7MSZ - chains a and l of the 55 polymer chains in the assembly; structure by electron microscopy, 3.10 A resolution.

Chain a:
Molecule: 16S rRNA
Organism: Mycobacterium tuberculosis H37Rv
Sequence (1537 nucleotides; numbered 1 to 1537; the number before each row is that of its first residue):
     1 UUUUGUUUGG AGAGUUUGAU CCUGGCUCAG GACGAACGCU GGCGGCGUGC UUAACACAUG
    61 CAAGUCGAAC GGAAAGGUCU CUUCGGAGAU ACUCGAGUGG CGAACGGGUG AGUAACACGU
   121 GGGUGAUCUG CCCUGCACUU CGGGAUAAGC CUGGGAAACU GGGUCUAAUA CCGGAUAGGA
   181 CCACGGGAUG CAUGUCUUGU GGUGGAAAGC GCUUUAGCGG UGUGGGAUGA GCCCGCGGCC
   241 UAUCAGCUUG UUGGUGGGGU GACGGCCUAC CAAGGCGACG ACGGGUAGCC GGCCUGAGAG
   301 GGUGUCCGGC CACACUGGGA CUGAGAUACG GCCCAGACUC CUACGGGAGG CAGCAGUGGG
   361 GAAUAUUGCA CAAUGGGCGC AAGCCUGAUG CAGCGACGCC GCGUGGGGGA UGACGGCCUU
   421 CGGGUUGUAA ACCUCUUUCA CCAUCGACGA AGGUCCGGGU UCUCUCGGAU UGACGGUAGG
   481 UGGAGAAGAA GCACCGGCCA ACUACGUGCC AGCAGCCXCG GUAAUACGUA GGGUGCGAGC
   541 GUUGUCCGGA AUUACUGGGC GUAAAGAGCU CGUAGGUGGU UUGUCGCGUU GUUCGUGAAA
   601 UCUCACGGCU UAACUGUGAG CGUGCGGGCG AUACGGGCAG ACUAGAGUAC UGCAGGGGAG
   661 ACUGGAAUUC CUGGUGUAGC GGUGGAAUGC GCAGAUAUCA GGAGGAACAC CGGUGGCGAA
   721 GGCGGGUCUC UGGGCAGUAA CUGACGCUGA GGAGCGAAAG CGUGGGGAGC GAACAGGAUU
   781 AGAUACCCUG GUAGUCCACG CCGUAAACGG UGGGUACUAG GUGUGGGUUU CCUUCCUUGG
   841 GAUCCGUGCC GUAGCUAACG CAUUAAGUAC CCCGCCUGGG GAGUACGGCC GCAAGGCUAA
   901 AACUCAAAGG AAUUGACGGG GGCCCGCACA AGCGGCGGAG CAUGUGGAUU AAUUCGAUGX
   961 AACGCGAAGA ACCUUACCUG GGUUUGACAU GCACAGGACG CGUCUAGAGA UAGGCGUUCC
  1021 CUUGUGGCCU GUGUGCAGGU GGUGCAUGGC UGUCGUCAGC UCGUGUCGUG AGAUGUUGGG
  1081 UUAAGUCCCG CAACGAGCGC AACCCUUGUC UCAUGUUGCC AGCACGUAAU GGUGGGGACU
  1141 CGUGAGAGAC UGCCGGGGUC AACUCGGAGG AAGGUGGGGA UGACGUCAAG UCAUCAUGCC
  1201 CCUUAUGUCC AGGGCUUCAC ACAUGCUACA AUGGCCGGUA CAAAGGGCUG CGAUGCCGCG
  1261 AGGUUAAGCG AAUCCUUAAA AGCCGGUCUC AGUUCGGAUC GGGGUCUGCA ACUCGACCCC
  1321 GUGAAGUCGG AGUCGCUAGU AAUCGCAGAU CAGCAACGCU GCGGUGAAUA CGUUCCCGGG
  1381 CCUUGUACAC ACCGCCCGUC ACGUCAUGAA AGUCGGUAAC ACCCGAAGCC AGUGGCCUAA
  1441 CCCUCGGGAG GGAGCUGUCG AAGGUGGGAU CGGCGAUUGG GACGAAGUCG UAACAAGGUA
  1501 GCCGUACCGG AAGGUGCGGC UGGAUCACCU CCUUUCU
Unresolved in the structure: 1-7, 1527-1537
Modified positions: G7M (N7-methyl-guanosine-5'-monophosphate) at position 518, 2MG (2N-methylguanosine-5'-monophosphate) at position 959, 5MC (5-methylcytidine-5'-monophosphate) at position 960, 4OC (4n,o2'-methylcytidine-5'-monophosphate) at position 1395, UR3 (3-methyluridine-5'-monophoshate) at position 1491, MA6 (6N-dimethyladenosine-5'-monophoshate) at position 1511, MA6 (6N-dimethyladenosine-5'-monophoshate) at position 1512
Ion coordination: Mg2+ site 1 near G24 (its only coordinating residue here); Mg2+ site 2: U51, G110; Mg2+ site 3 near A56 (its only coordinating residue here); Mg2+ site 4 near G95 (its only coordinating residue here); Mg2+ site 5 near A104 (its only coordinating residue here); Mg2+ site 6 near C105 (its only coordinating residue here); Mg2+ site 7: A111, G112, G288; Mg2+ site 8 near A167 (its only coordinating residue here); Mg2+ site 9 near G205 (its only coordinating residue here); Mg2+ site 10 near G250 (its only coordinating residue here); Mg2+ site 11: G298, G549; Mg2+ site 12 near C306 (its only coordinating residue here); 52 more Mg2+ sites not listed

Chain l:
Name: 30S ribosomal protein S12
Organism: Mycobacterium tuberculosis (strain ATCC 25618 / H37Rv)
UniProtKB: P9WH63 (RS12_MYCTU); numbering as in UniProt (aligned over 1-124)
Sequence (124 residues; row label = number of the first residue in the row):
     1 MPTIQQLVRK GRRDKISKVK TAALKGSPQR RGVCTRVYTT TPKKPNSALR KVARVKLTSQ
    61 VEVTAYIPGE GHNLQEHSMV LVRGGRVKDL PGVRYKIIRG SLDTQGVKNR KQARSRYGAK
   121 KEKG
Unresolved in the structure: 1, 124
UniProt features mapped onto this chain:
  - natural variant: Lys43 (K43R: In strain: 9106, 9181 and 4 more; K43T: In strain: TCVGH25), Lys88 (K88Q: In strain: F05; K88R: In strain: C37; K88T: In strain: F18)

Chain a / chain l interface:
Residue-residue contacts - 112 pairs, chain a then chain l:
  A36(a) - Gln29(l)  hydrogen bond to the sugar
  C37(a) - Leu81(l)  sugar contact
  C37(a) - Ile98(l)  sugar contact
  G38(a) - Gly100(l)  sugar contact
  G38(a) - Arg114(l)  sugar contact
  G38(a) - Ser115(l)  hydrogen bond to the sugar
  G38(a) - Gly118(l)  sugar contact
  C39(a) - Arg114(l)  hydrogen bond to the sugar
  C39(a) - Ala119(l)  sugar contact
  C39(a) - Lys120(l)  salt bridge to the phosphate
  C39(a) - Lys121(l)  phosphate contact
  U40(a) - Lys120(l)  salt bridge to the phosphate
  U40(a) - Lys121(l)  hydrogen bond to the phosphate
  C240(a) - Arg13(l)  phosphate contact
  U241(a) - Arg13(l)  salt bridge to the phosphate
  G361(a) - Arg31(l)  salt bridge to the phosphate
  G361(a) - Thr58(l)  phosphate contact
  A362(a) - Ser27(l)  base contact
  A362(a) - Pro28(l)  base contact
  A362(a) - Gln29(l)  base contact
  A362(a) - Arg30(l)  phosphate contact
  A362(a) - Arg31(l)  salt bridge to the phosphate
  A362(a) - Thr58(l)  hydrogen bond to the phosphate
  A362(a) - Leu81(l)  sugar contact
  G491(a) - Lys121(l)  phosphate contact
  C492(a) - Arg114(l)  salt bridge to the phosphate
  C492(a) - Ser115(l)  phosphate contact
  C492(a) - Lys121(l)  salt bridge to the phosphate
  A493(a) - Ala113(l)  phosphate contact
  A493(a) - Arg114(l)  hydrogen bond to the phosphate
  A493(a) - Ser115(l)  hydrogen bond to the phosphate
  C494(a) - Ala113(l)  phosphate contact
  C494(a) - Arg116(l)  salt bridge to the phosphate
  C509(a) - Ser47(l)  hydrogen bond to the sugar
  C510(a) - Ser47(l)  hydrogen bond to the phosphate
  A511(a) - Ala48(l)  phosphate contact
  A511(a) - Leu49(l)  hydrogen bond to the phosphate
  A511(a) - Lys51(l)  phosphate contact
  G512(a) - Asn46(l)  base contact
  G512(a) - Arg50(l)  hydrogen bond to the base
  G512(a) - Lys51(l)  salt bridge to the phosphate
  G512(a) - Gly69(l)  sugar contact
  G512(a) - Glu70(l)  phosphate contact
  G512(a) - Gly71(l)  phosphate contact
  C513(a) - Asn46(l)  hydrogen bond to the base
  C513(a) - Arg50(l)  base contact
  C513(a) - Tyr66(l)  hydrogen bond to the phosphate
  C513(a) - Pro68(l)  phosphate contact
  C513(a) - Gly69(l)  hydrogen bond to the phosphate
  C513(a) - Asp89(l)  base contact
  C513(a) - Tyr117(l)  sugar contact
  A514(a) - Lys88(l)  base contact
  A514(a) - Asp89(l)  hydrogen bond to the base
  A514(a) - Arg116(l)  salt bridge to the phosphate
  C516(a) - Arg86(l)  salt bridge to the phosphate
  C516(a) - Lys88(l)  salt bridge to the phosphate
  G7M_518(a) - Asn46(l)  base contact
  C519(a) - Asn46(l)  hydrogen bond to the base
  G520(a) - Asn46(l)  base contact
  G520(a) - Ser47(l)  hydrogen bond to the base
  G528(a) - Arg110(l)  salt bridge to the phosphate
  U529(a) - Arg110(l)  phosphate contact
  U529(a) - Lys111(l)  hydrogen bond to the phosphate
  U529(a) - Gln112(l)  hydrogen bond to the phosphate
  A530(a) - Lys111(l)  phosphate contact
  A530(a) - Gln112(l)  base contact
  G541(a) - Ser115(l)  base contact
  U542(a) - Arg83(l)  sugar contact
  U543(a) - Pro28(l)  hydrogen bond to the sugar
  U543(a) - Gln29(l)  base contact
  U543(a) - Arg83(l)  sugar contact
  U543(a) - Gly84(l)  hydrogen bond to the sugar
  U543(a) - Gly85(l)  phosphate contact
  G544(a) - Leu24(l)  sugar contact
  G544(a) - Gly26(l)  hydrogen bond to the sugar
  G544(a) - Ser27(l)  hydrogen bond to the sugar
  G544(a) - Pro28(l)  sugar contact
  C546(a) - Lys20(l)  salt bridge to the phosphate
  U552(a) - Lys15(l)  hydrogen bond to the sugar
  U553(a) - Arg12(l)  base contact
  U553(a) - Arg13(l)  hydrogen bond to the base
  U553(a) - Asp14(l)  sugar contact
  U553(a) - Lys15(l)  salt bridge to the phosphate
  A554(a) - Arg12(l)  base contact
  C555(a) - Leu7(l)  phosphate contact
  C555(a) - Arg12(l)  salt bridge to the phosphate
  G558(a) - Pro2(l)  base contact
  G558(a) - Arg12(l)  hydrogen bond to the base
  G559(a) - Pro2(l)  base contact
  G576(a) - Gln5(l)  sugar contact
  A750(a) - Arg9(l)  sugar contact
  C872(a) - Thr3(l)  phosphate contact
  C873(a) - Thr3(l)  phosphate contact
  C873(a) - Gln5(l)  phosphate contact
  C873(a) - Gln6(l)  base contact
  C873(a) - Arg9(l)  salt bridge to the phosphate
  G874(a) - Gln6(l)  hydrogen bond to the phosphate
  G874(a) - Arg9(l)  salt bridge to the phosphate
  C875(a) - Gln6(l)  base contact
  U877(a) - Lys15(l)  sugar contact
  A902(a) - Lys18(l)  salt bridge to the phosphate
  C903(a) - Lys18(l)  base contact
  C903(a) - Arg94(l)  salt bridge to the phosphate
  U904(a) - Gly92(l)  phosphate contact
  C905(a) - Lys43(l)  salt bridge to the phosphate
  C1483(a) - Lys43(l)  hydrogen bond to the sugar
  G1484(a) - Pro42(l)  phosphate contact
  G1484(a) - Lys43(l)  hydrogen bond to the phosphate
  A1485(a) - Pro42(l)  phosphate contact
  A1485(a) - Lys43(l)  phosphate contact
  A1485(a) - Lys44(l)  salt bridge to the phosphate
  A1486(a) - Lys44(l)  salt bridge to the phosphate
Also at the interface, not in a pair above, chain a (58 interface residues in all): A35, G515, C517, U545, G575, A906
Also at the interface, not in a pair above, chain l (65 interface residues in all): Ile4, Lys10, Thr21, Pro45, Pro91, Arg99, Ser101, Asn109

In short:
The interface between chain a and chain l involves 58 residues on one side and 65 on the other; the contacts
include 29 hydrogen bonds and 23 salt bridges. Among the polar pairs are G512(a)-Arg50(l), C513(a)-Asn46(l)
and A514(a)-Asp89(l). U51(a) and G110(a) coordinate Mg2+ site 2.
Here chain a is 16S rRNA (Mycobacterium tuberculosis H37Rv) and chain l is 30S ribosomal protein S12
(Mycobacterium tuberculosis (strain ATCC 25618 / H37Rv)). Entry 7MSZ (Mtb 70SIC in complex with MtbEttA at
Trans_R1 state) was determined by electron microscopy (same publication as 7MSC, 7MSH, 7MSM, 7MT2, 7MT3 and
7MT7).
